PDB entry 6A5O | electron microscopy, 9.90 A resolution (very low resolution: no residue pairs are listed; an interface is given only as per-side residue counts) | chains N and a of the 23 polymer chains in the assembly

[Chain N]
Molecule: 198-nt DNA strand
Sequence (198 nucleotides; each row starts with the number of its first residue; numbers below 1 keep their minus sign (DG-125 is residue -125)):
  -125 GCTTACGTCAGTCTGGCCATCTTTGTGTTTGGTGTGTTTGGGTGGTGGCC
   -75 GTTTTCGTTGTTTTTTTCTGTCTCGTGCCTGGTGTCTTGGGTGTAATCCC
   -25 CTTGGCGGTTAAAACGCGGGGGACAGCGCGTACGTGCGTTTAAGCGGTGC
    25 TAGAGCTGTCTACGACCAATTGAGCGGCCTCGGCACCGGGATTCTGAT
Disordered / not traced: -125 to -106, -93 to -85

[Chain a]
Name: Histone H3.3
Source organism: Homo sapiens
UniProt: P84243 (H33_HUMAN); residues 0-135 here correspond to UniProt positions 1-136 (UniProt number = residue number + 1)
Chain sequence (139 residues; each row starts with the number of its first residue; numbers below 1 keep their minus sign (Gly-3 is residue -3)):
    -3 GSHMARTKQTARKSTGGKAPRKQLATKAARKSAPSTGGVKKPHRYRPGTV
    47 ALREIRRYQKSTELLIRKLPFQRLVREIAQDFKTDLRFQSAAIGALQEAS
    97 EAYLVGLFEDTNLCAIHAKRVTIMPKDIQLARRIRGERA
Disordered / not traced: -3 to 37, 135
Construct notes: expression tag (-3 to -1)
UniProt features mapped onto this chain:
  - site: Ser31 (Interaction with ZMYND11)
  - modified residue: Arg2 (Asymmetric dimethylarginine), Thr3 (Phosphothreonine), Lys4 (Allysine), Gln5 (5-glutamyl dopamine), Thr6 (Phosphothreonine), Arg8 (Citrulline), Lys9 (N6,N6,N6-trimethyllysine), Ser10 (ADP-ribosylserine), Thr11 (Phosphothreonine), Lys14 (N6-(2-hydroxyisobutyryl)lysine), Arg17 (Asymmetric dimethylarginine), Lys18 (N6-(2-hydroxyisobutyryl)lysine), Lys23 (N6-(2-hydroxyisobutyryl)lysine), Arg26 (Citrulline), Lys27 (N6,N6,N6-trimethyllysine), Ser28 (ADP-ribosylserine), Ser31 (Phosphoserine), Lys36 (N6,N6,N6-trimethyllysine), Lys37 (N6-methyllysine), Tyr41 (Phosphotyrosine) and 9 more in UniProt
  - lipidation: Lys18 (N6-decanoyllysine)

[How chain N and chain a interact]
At this resolution (10 A) residue pairs are not listed: 13 residues of chain N and 18 of chain a lie at the interface.

[Summary]
The interface between chain N and chain a involves 13 residues on one side and 18 on the other.
Chain N is a 198-nt DNA strand and chain a is Histone H3.3 (Homo sapiens); the structure, RNA polymerase II
elongation complex stalled at SHL(-6) of the nucleosome, was determined by electron microscopy, deposited
together with 6A5L, 6A5P, 6A5R, 6A5T, 6A5U and 6INQ.
